4UXG - chains B and C of the 3 polymer chains in the assembly; structure by X-ray diffraction, 3.00 A resolution.

[Chain B (and C)]
Name: Large tail fiber protein P34
Organism: Enterobacteria phage T4
Notes: fragment: carboxy-terminal region, residues 894-1289; chain C of this document is another copy of the same molecule, construct and numbering; everything in this record applies to it too
UniProtKB: P18771 (VG34_BPT4); residue numbers follow UniProt; this construct covers 894-1289
Amino-acid sequence (410 residues; numbered 880 to 1289; the number before each row is that of its first residue):
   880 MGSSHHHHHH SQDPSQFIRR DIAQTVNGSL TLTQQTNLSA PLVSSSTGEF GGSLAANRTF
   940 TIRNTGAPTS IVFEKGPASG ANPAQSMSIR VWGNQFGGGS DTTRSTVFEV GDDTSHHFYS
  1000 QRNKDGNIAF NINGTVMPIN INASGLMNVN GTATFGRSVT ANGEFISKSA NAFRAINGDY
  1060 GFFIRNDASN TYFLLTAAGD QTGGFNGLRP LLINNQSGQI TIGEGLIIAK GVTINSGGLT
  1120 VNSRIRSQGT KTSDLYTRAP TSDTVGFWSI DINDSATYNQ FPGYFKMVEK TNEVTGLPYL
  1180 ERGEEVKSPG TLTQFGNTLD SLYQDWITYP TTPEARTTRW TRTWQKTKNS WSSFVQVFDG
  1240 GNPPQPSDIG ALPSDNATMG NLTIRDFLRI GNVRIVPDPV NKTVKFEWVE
Unresolved in the structure: 880-893, 1289 (chain C: 880-889, 1288-1289)
Differences from the reference sequence: expression tag (880-893)

[Chain B / chain C interface]
Pairs across the interface (464; chain B residue first):
  Phe-896(B) / Phe-896(C)  hydrophobic
  Ile-897(B) / Phe-896(C)
  Ile-897(B) / Ile-897(C)  hydrogen bond (backbone-backbone)
  Ile-897(B) / Leu-909(C)  hydrophobic
  Arg-898(B) / Ser-890(C)
  Arg-898(B) / Gln-895(C)
  Arg-898(B) / Phe-896(C)
  Arg-898(B) / Ile-897(C)
  Arg-899(B) / Ser-894(C)  hydrogen bond (side chain-backbone)
  Arg-899(B) / Gln-895(C)  hydrogen bond (backbone-backbone)
  Arg-899(B) / Phe-896(C)
  Arg-899(B) / Ile-897(C)
  Arg-899(B) / Gln-903(C)
  Arg-899(B) / Thr-904(C)  hydrogen bond (side chain-backbone)
  Arg-899(B) / Val-905(C)
  Arg-899(B) / Asn-906(C)  hydrogen bond (backbone-backbone)
  Arg-899(B) / Gly-907(C)
  Asp-900(B) / Gln-895(C)  hydrogen bond
  Asp-900(B) / Asn-906(C)
  Ile-901(B) / Gly-907(C)
  Ala-902(B) / Ser-908(C)
  Gln-903(B) / Ser-908(C)  hydrogen bond (backbone-backbone)
  Gln-903(B) / Leu-909(C)
  Gln-903(B) / Thr-910(C)  hydrogen bond (backbone-backbone)
  Thr-904(B) / Thr-910(C)
  Thr-904(B) / Thr-912(C)
  Val-905(B) / Thr-910(C)  hydrogen bond (backbone-backbone)
  Val-905(B) / Leu-911(C)  hydrophobic
  Val-905(B) / Thr-912(C)  hydrogen bond (backbone-side chain)
  Asn-906(B) / Thr-912(C)
  Asn-906(B) / Gln-913(C)
  Gly-907(B) / Gln-913(C)
  Ser-908(B) / Gln-913(C)
  Ser-908(B) / Gln-914(C)  hydrogen bond (side chain-backbone)
  Leu-909(B) / Leu-911(C)  hydrophobic
  Leu-909(B) / Gln-914(C)
  Leu-909(B) / Thr-915(C)
  Leu-909(B) / Asn-916(C)  hydrogen bond (backbone-backbone)
  Thr-910(B) / Asn-916(C)
  Leu-911(B) / Asn-916(C)  hydrogen bond (backbone-backbone)
  Leu-911(B) / Leu-917(C)  hydrophobic
  Leu-911(B) / Ser-918(C)  hydrogen bond (backbone-side chain)
  Thr-912(B) / Ser-918(C)
  Thr-912(B) / Ala-919(C)
  Gln-913(B) / Ala-919(C)
  Gln-914(B) / Ala-919(C)
  Gln-914(B) / Pro-920(C)
  Gln-914(B) / Val-922(C)
  Thr-915(B) / Leu-917(C)
  Thr-915(B) / Pro-920(C)  hydrogen bond (backbone-backbone)
  Thr-915(B) / Leu-921(C)
  Thr-915(B) / Val-922(C)  hydrogen bond (backbone-backbone)
  Asn-916(B) / Val-922(C)
  Leu-917(B) / Leu-921(C)  hydrophobic
  Leu-917(B) / Val-922(C)  hydrogen bond (backbone-backbone)
  Leu-917(B) / Ser-923(C)
  Leu-917(B) / Ser-924(C)  hydrogen bond (backbone-backbone)
  Ser-918(B) / Ser-924(C)
  Ala-919(B) / Ser-925(C)
  Pro-920(B) / Ser-925(C)
  Pro-920(B) / Thr-926(C)
  Leu-921(B) / Thr-926(C)  hydrogen bond (backbone-backbone)
  Leu-921(B) / Gly-927(C)
  Leu-921(B) / Glu-928(C)  hydrogen bond (backbone-backbone)
  Leu-921(B) / Phe-929(C)  hydrophobic
  Val-922(B) / Glu-928(C)
  Ser-923(B) / Glu-928(C)  hydrogen bond (backbone-backbone)
  Ser-923(B) / Phe-929(C)
  Ser-923(B) / Gly-930(C)  hydrogen bond (backbone-backbone)
  Ser-924(B) / Gly-930(C)
  Ser-925(B) / Phe-929(C)
  Ser-925(B) / Gly-930(C)
  Ser-925(B) / Gly-931(C)  hydrogen bond (backbone-backbone)
  Thr-926(B) / Phe-929(C)
  Thr-926(B) / Ser-932(C)
  Gly-927(B) / Phe-929(C)
  Gly-927(B) / Ser-932(C)  hydrogen bond (backbone-backbone)
  Gly-927(B) / Leu-933(C)
  Gly-927(B) / Ala-934(C)  hydrogen bond (backbone-backbone)
  Glu-928(B) / Ala-934(C)
  Phe-929(B) / Leu-921(C)  hydrophobic
  Phe-929(B) / Leu-933(C)  hydrophobic
  Phe-929(B) / Ala-934(C)  hydrogen bond (backbone-backbone)
  Phe-929(B) / Ala-935(C)
  Phe-929(B) / Asn-936(C)  hydrogen bond (backbone-backbone)
  Gly-930(B) / Asn-936(C)
  Gly-931(B) / Ala-935(C)
  Gly-931(B) / Asn-936(C)  hydrogen bond (backbone-backbone)
  Ser-932(B) / Asn-936(C)
  Ser-932(B) / Thr-938(C)
  Leu-933(B) / Leu-933(C)  hydrophobic
  Leu-933(B) / Ala-935(C)  hydrophobic
  Leu-933(B) / Thr-938(C)  hydrogen bond (backbone-backbone)
  Leu-933(B) / Phe-939(C)
  Leu-933(B) / Thr-940(C)  hydrogen bond (backbone-backbone)
  Ala-934(B) / Thr-940(C)
  Ala-934(B) / Arg-942(C)
  Ala-935(B) / Thr-940(C)  hydrogen bond (backbone-backbone)
  Ala-935(B) / Ile-941(C)
  Ala-935(B) / Arg-942(C)  hydrogen bond (backbone-backbone)
  Asn-936(B) / Arg-942(C)
  Asn-936(B) / Thr-944(C)  hydrogen bond
  Arg-937(B) / Ile-941(C)
  Arg-937(B) / Arg-942(C)  hydrogen bond (backbone-backbone)
  Arg-937(B) / Ala-946(C)
  Arg-937(B) / Thr-948(C)
  Arg-937(B) / Ser-949(C)  hydrogen bond (backbone-backbone)
  Thr-938(B) / Ile-941(C)
  Thr-938(B) / Ser-949(C)
  Phe-939(B) / Phe-939(C)  hydrophobic
  Phe-939(B) / Ser-949(C)  hydrogen bond (backbone-backbone)
  Phe-939(B) / Ile-950(C)
  Phe-939(B) / Val-951(C)  hydrogen bond (backbone-backbone)
  Thr-940(B) / Val-951(C)
  Thr-940(B) / Glu-953(C)
  Ile-941(B) / Val-951(C)  hydrogen bond (backbone-backbone)
  Ile-941(B) / Phe-952(C)  hydrophobic
  Ile-941(B) / Glu-953(C)  hydrogen bond (backbone-backbone)
  Arg-942(B) / Glu-928(C)  salt bridge
  Arg-942(B) / Glu-953(C)  salt bridge
  Asn-943(B) / Glu-953(C)  hydrogen bond (side chain-backbone)
  Asn-943(B) / Lys-954(C)  hydrogen bond (side chain-backbone)
  Asn-943(B) / Gly-955(C)
  Asn-943(B) / Pro-956(C)
  Asn-943(B) / Asn-961(C)  hydrogen bond
  Gly-945(B) / Pro-956(C)
  Gly-945(B) / Asn-961(C)
  Ala-946(B) / Asn-961(C)
  Pro-947(B) / Ala-960(C)
  Pro-947(B) / Asn-961(C)
  Thr-948(B) / Phe-952(C)
  Thr-948(B) / Glu-953(C)
  Ile-950(B) / Ile-950(C)  hydrophobic
  Ile-950(B) / Phe-952(C)  hydrophobic
  Ile-968(B) / Phe-952(C)  hydrophobic
  Arg-969(B) / Ala-960(C)
  Val-970(B) / Phe-952(C)  hydrophobic
  Val-970(B) / Pro-962(C)
  Trp-971(B) / Ala-960(C)
  Trp-971(B) / Pro-962(C)
  Gly-972(B) / Ala-960(C)  hydrogen bond (backbone-backbone)
  Gly-972(B) / Asn-961(C)
  Gly-972(B) / Pro-962(C)
  Gln-974(B) / Ala-963(C)
  Phe-975(B) / Ala-957(C)
  Phe-975(B) / Ser-958(C)
  Phe-975(B) / Gly-959(C)
  Phe-975(B) / Asn-961(C)
  Phe-975(B) / Pro-962(C)
  Phe-975(B) / Ala-963(C)  hydrophobic
  Gly-976(B) / Gly-959(C)
  Ser-984(B) / Pro-962(C)
  Ser-984(B) / Ala-963(C)  hydrogen bond (backbone-backbone)
  Thr-985(B) / Ala-963(C)  hydrogen bond (side chain-backbone)
  Thr-985(B) / Gln-964(C)  hydrogen bond (side chain-backbone)
  Thr-985(B) / Met-966(C)
  Thr-985(B) / His-996(C)
  Phe-987(B) / Met-966(C)  hydrophobic
  Phe-987(B) / Ile-968(C)  hydrophobic
  Phe-987(B) / Val-989(C)  hydrophobic
  Ser-999(B) / His-996(C)  hydrogen bond
  Ser-999(B) / Phe-997(C)
  Gln-1000(B) / His-996(C)
  Arg-1001(B) / Gln-964(C)
  Arg-1001(B) / Asp-991(C)  salt bridge
  Arg-1001(B) / Thr-993(C)
  Arg-1001(B) / Ser-994(C)  hydrogen bond
  Arg-1001(B) / His-996(C)
  Ile-1007(B) / His-995(C)
  Ile-1007(B) / His-996(C)
  Ile-1007(B) / Asn-1012(C)
  Ile-1007(B) / Gly-1013(C)
  Ile-1007(B) / Thr-1014(C)  hydrogen bond (backbone-backbone)
  Ala-1008(B) / Thr-1014(C)
  Ala-1008(B) / Met-1016(C)  hydrophobic
  Phe-1009(B) / Phe-997(C)  hydrophobic
  Phe-1009(B) / Phe-1009(C)  hydrophobic
  Phe-1009(B) / Ile-1011(C)  hydrophobic
  Phe-1009(B) / Thr-1014(C)  hydrogen bond (backbone-backbone)
  Phe-1009(B) / Val-1015(C)
  Phe-1009(B) / Met-1016(C)  hydrogen bond (backbone-backbone)
  Asn-1010(B) / Met-1016(C)
  Ile-1011(B) / Val-1015(C)  hydrophobic
  Ile-1011(B) / Met-1016(C)  hydrogen bond (backbone-backbone)
  Ile-1011(B) / Pro-1017(C)
  Ile-1011(B) / Ile-1018(C)
  Asn-1012(B) / Ile-1018(C)
  Gly-1013(B) / Pro-1017(C)
  Gly-1013(B) / Ile-1018(C)  hydrogen bond (backbone-backbone)
  Gly-1013(B) / Asn-1019(C)  hydrogen bond (backbone-backbone)
  Thr-1014(B) / Asn-1019(C)
  Val-1015(B) / Pro-1017(C)  hydrophobic
  Val-1015(B) / Asn-1019(C)  hydrogen bond (backbone-backbone)
  Val-1015(B) / Ile-1020(C)
  Val-1015(B) / Asn-1021(C)  hydrogen bond (backbone-backbone)
  Met-1016(B) / Asn-1021(C)
  Pro-1017(B) / Asn-1021(C)
  Pro-1017(B) / Ala-1022(C)
  Pro-1017(B) / Ser-1023(C)  hydrogen bond (backbone-backbone)
  Ile-1018(B) / Ala-1022(C)
  Ile-1018(B) / Ser-1023(C)  hydrogen bond (backbone-backbone)
  Ile-1018(B) / Gly-1024(C)  hydrogen bond (backbone-backbone)
  Ile-1018(B) / Leu-1025(C)
  Asn-1019(B) / Gly-1024(C)
  Asn-1019(B) / Leu-1025(C)  hydrogen bond (side chain-backbone)
  Ile-1020(B) / Ile-1020(C)  hydrophobic
  Ile-1020(B) / Ala-1022(C)  hydrophobic
  Ile-1020(B) / Leu-1025(C)  hydrogen bond (backbone-backbone)
  Ile-1020(B) / Met-1026(C)
  Ile-1020(B) / Asn-1027(C)  hydrogen bond (backbone-backbone)
  Asn-1021(B) / Asn-1027(C)  hydrogen bond
  Ala-1022(B) / Asn-1027(C)  hydrogen bond (backbone-backbone)
  Ala-1022(B) / Val-1028(C)
  Ala-1022(B) / Asn-1029(C)  hydrogen bond (backbone-backbone)
  Ser-1023(B) / Asn-1029(C)
  Gly-1024(B) / Val-1028(C)
  Gly-1024(B) / Gly-1030(C)  hydrogen bond (backbone-backbone)
  Leu-1025(B) / Thr-1031(C)
  Met-1026(B) / Met-1026(C)  hydrophobic
  Met-1026(B) / Val-1028(C)  hydrophobic
  Met-1026(B) / Thr-1031(C)  hydrogen bond (backbone-backbone)
  Met-1026(B) / Ala-1032(C)
  Met-1026(B) / Thr-1033(C)  hydrogen bond (backbone-backbone)
  Asn-1027(B) / Thr-1033(C)  hydrogen bond
  Val-1028(B) / Thr-1033(C)  hydrogen bond (backbone-backbone)
  Val-1028(B) / Phe-1034(C)
  Val-1028(B) / Gly-1035(C)  hydrogen bond (backbone-backbone)
  Asn-1029(B) / Gly-1035(C)
  Asn-1029(B) / Arg-1036(C)
  Thr-1031(B) / Ser-1037(C)
  Ala-1032(B) / Phe-1034(C)  hydrophobic
  Ala-1032(B) / Ser-1037(C)  hydrogen bond (backbone-backbone)
  Ala-1032(B) / Val-1038(C)
  Ala-1032(B) / Thr-1039(C)  hydrogen bond (backbone-backbone)
  Thr-1033(B) / Thr-1039(C)
  Phe-1034(B) / Met-1026(C)  hydrophobic
  Phe-1034(B) / Val-1038(C)  hydrophobic
  Phe-1034(B) / Thr-1039(C)  hydrogen bond (backbone-backbone)
  Phe-1034(B) / Ala-1040(C)
  Phe-1034(B) / Asn-1041(C)  hydrogen bond (backbone-backbone)
  Gly-1035(B) / Asn-1041(C)
  Arg-1036(B) / Ala-1040(C)
  Arg-1036(B) / Gly-1042(C)  hydrogen bond (backbone-backbone)
  Ser-1037(B) / Glu-1043(C)
  Val-1038(B) / Glu-1043(C)  hydrogen bond (backbone-backbone)
  Val-1038(B) / Phe-1044(C)
  Val-1038(B) / Ile-1045(C)  hydrogen bond (backbone-backbone)
  Thr-1039(B) / Ile-1045(C)
  Ala-1040(B) / Ile-1045(C)  hydrogen bond (backbone-backbone)
  Ala-1040(B) / Ser-1046(C)
  Ala-1040(B) / Lys-1047(C)  hydrogen bond (backbone-backbone)
  Asn-1041(B) / Lys-1047(C)
  Asn-1041(B) / Ser-1048(C)
  Gly-1042(B) / Ser-1046(C)  hydrogen bond (backbone-side chain)
  Gly-1042(B) / Ser-1048(C)
  Glu-1043(B) / Asn-1050(C)
  Glu-1043(B) / Ala-1051(C)
  Glu-1043(B) / Arg-1053(C)  salt bridge
  Phe-1044(B) / Phe-1044(C)  hydrophobic
  Phe-1044(B) / Ile-1045(C)
  Phe-1044(B) / Ser-1046(C)
  Phe-1044(B) / Ala-1051(C)  hydrogen bond (backbone-backbone)
  Phe-1044(B) / Phe-1052(C)
  Phe-1044(B) / Arg-1053(C)  hydrogen bond (backbone-backbone)
  Ile-1045(B) / Arg-1053(C)
  Ile-1045(B) / Ile-1055(C)  hydrophobic
  Ser-1046(B) / Arg-1053(C)  hydrogen bond (backbone-backbone)
  Ser-1046(B) / Ala-1054(C)
  Ser-1046(B) / Ile-1055(C)  hydrogen bond (backbone-backbone)
  Lys-1047(B) / Ile-1055(C)
  Ala-1049(B) / Asn-1056(C)
  Ala-1051(B) / Ala-1054(C)  hydrophobic
  Phe-1052(B) / Phe-1052(C)  hydrophobic
  Phe-1052(B) / Arg-1053(C)
  Phe-1052(B) / Ala-1054(C)
  Asn-1065(B) / Ala-1054(C)  hydrogen bond (side chain-backbone)
  Asn-1065(B) / Asn-1056(C)  hydrogen bond (backbone-side chain)
  Asn-1065(B) / Tyr-1059(C)  hydrogen bond (side chain-backbone)
  Asn-1065(B) / Phe-1061(C)
  Ala-1067(B) / Asn-1056(C)
  Ala-1067(B) / Gly-1057(C)
  Ala-1067(B) / Tyr-1059(C)
  Thr-1070(B) / Phe-1061(C)
  Phe-1072(B) / Phe-1072(C)  hydrophobic
  Ile-1092(B) / Phe-1061(C)  hydrophobic
  Ile-1092(B) / Pro-1089(C)  hydrophobic
  Asn-1093(B) / Leu-1074(C)
  Asn-1094(B) / Tyr-1059(C)
  Asn-1094(B) / Leu-1074(C)
  Gln-1095(B) / Tyr-1059(C)
  Gln-1095(B) / Leu-1087(C)
  Ser-1096(B) / Leu-1087(C)
  Ser-1096(B) / Glu-1103(C)
  Gly-1097(B) / Leu-1087(C)
  Gly-1097(B) / Pro-1089(C)
  Gly-1097(B) / Glu-1103(C)
  Gln-1098(B) / Glu-1103(C)
  Gln-1098(B) / Gly-1104(C)
  Gln-1098(B) / Ile-1106(C)
  Ile-1099(B) / Pro-1089(C)
  Ile-1099(B) / Leu-1090(C)  hydrophobic
  Ile-1099(B) / Gly-1104(C)  hydrogen bond (backbone-backbone)
  Ile-1099(B) / Leu-1105(C)
  Ile-1099(B) / Ile-1106(C)  hydrogen bond (backbone-backbone)
  Thr-1100(B) / Ile-1106(C)
  Ile-1101(B) / Ile-1106(C)  hydrogen bond (backbone-backbone)
  Ile-1101(B) / Ile-1107(C)
  Ile-1101(B) / Ala-1108(C)  hydrogen bond (backbone-backbone)
  Gly-1102(B) / Ala-1108(C)
  Gly-1102(B) / Lys-1109(C)
  Glu-1103(B) / Ala-1108(C)
  Glu-1103(B) / Lys-1109(C)  salt bridge
  Gly-1104(B) / Ala-1108(C)  hydrogen bond (backbone-backbone)
  Gly-1104(B) / Lys-1109(C)
  Gly-1104(B) / Gly-1110(C)
  Leu-1105(B) / Ile-1107(C)  hydrophobic
  Leu-1105(B) / Gly-1110(C)  hydrogen bond (backbone-backbone)
  Leu-1105(B) / Val-1111(C)
  Leu-1105(B) / Thr-1112(C)  hydrogen bond (backbone-backbone)
  Ile-1106(B) / Thr-1112(C)
  Ile-1106(B) / Asn-1114(C)
  Ile-1107(B) / Val-1111(C)  hydrophobic
  Ile-1107(B) / Thr-1112(C)  hydrogen bond (backbone-backbone)
  Ile-1107(B) / Ile-1113(C)
  Ile-1107(B) / Asn-1114(C)  hydrogen bond (backbone-backbone)
  Ala-1108(B) / Ser-1115(C)
  Lys-1109(B) / Ser-1115(C)  hydrogen bond (backbone-side chain)
  Gly-1110(B) / Ser-1115(C)  hydrogen bond (backbone-backbone)
  Gly-1110(B) / Gly-1116(C)
  Gly-1110(B) / Gly-1117(C)
  Val-1111(B) / Ile-1113(C)  hydrophobic
  Val-1111(B) / Gly-1117(C)  hydrogen bond (backbone-backbone)
  Val-1111(B) / Leu-1118(C)
  Val-1111(B) / Thr-1119(C)  hydrogen bond (backbone-backbone)
  Thr-1112(B) / Thr-1119(C)
  Ile-1113(B) / Thr-1119(C)  hydrogen bond (backbone-backbone)
  Ile-1113(B) / Val-1120(C)
  Ile-1113(B) / Asn-1121(C)  hydrogen bond (backbone-backbone)
  Asn-1114(B) / Asn-1121(C)
  Ser-1115(B) / Asn-1121(C)
  Gly-1116(B) / Asn-1121(C)  hydrogen bond (backbone-backbone)
  Gly-1117(B) / Val-1120(C)
  Gly-1117(B) / Asn-1121(C)  hydrogen bond (backbone-backbone)
  Gly-1117(B) / Ser-1122(C)
  Gly-1117(B) / Arg-1123(C)
  Leu-1118(B) / Leu-1118(C)  hydrophobic
  Leu-1118(B) / Val-1120(C)
  Leu-1118(B) / Arg-1123(C)  hydrogen bond (backbone-backbone)
  Leu-1118(B) / Ile-1124(C)
  Leu-1118(B) / Arg-1125(C)  hydrogen bond (backbone-backbone)
  Thr-1119(B) / Arg-1125(C)  hydrogen bond
  Thr-1119(B) / Gln-1127(C)
  Val-1120(B) / Arg-1125(C)  hydrogen bond (backbone-backbone)
  Val-1120(B) / Ser-1126(C)
  Val-1120(B) / Gln-1127(C)  hydrogen bond (backbone-backbone)
  Asn-1121(B) / Gln-1127(C)
  Ser-1122(B) / Gln-1127(C)
  Ser-1122(B) / Gly-1128(C)
  Ser-1122(B) / Thr-1129(C)
  Ser-1122(B) / Trp-1147(C)
  Arg-1123(B) / Ser-1126(C)
  Arg-1123(B) / Ser-1141(C)  hydrogen bond (side chain-backbone)
  Arg-1123(B) / Asp-1142(C)  hydrogen bond (side chain-backbone)
  Arg-1123(B) / Val-1144(C)  hydrogen bond (side chain-backbone)
  Arg-1123(B) / Phe-1146(C)
  Arg-1123(B) / Trp-1147(C)
  Ile-1124(B) / Ile-1124(C)  hydrophobic
  Ile-1124(B) / Ser-1126(C)
  Ile-1124(B) / Gly-1145(C)
  Ile-1124(B) / Phe-1146(C)  hydrogen bond (backbone-backbone)
  Arg-1125(B) / Asn-1196(C)
  Ser-1126(B) / Asn-1196(C)  hydrogen bond (backbone-side chain)
  Gln-1127(B) / Asn-1196(C)
  Phe-1146(B) / Phe-1146(C)  hydrophobic
  Ser-1148(B) / Gly-1195(C)
  Ser-1148(B) / Asn-1196(C)  hydrogen bond (backbone-side chain)
  Asp-1150(B) / Thr-1197(C)
  Asp-1150(B) / Asp-1199(C)
  Asp-1150(B) / Ser-1200(C)
  Val-1173(B) / Thr-1257(C)
  Val-1173(B) / Met-1258(C)
  Val-1173(B) / Gly-1259(C)
  Leu-1176(B) / Ser-1246(C)
  Pro-1177(B) / Ser-1246(C)
  Tyr-1178(B) / Ser-1246(C)
  Tyr-1178(B) / Asp-1247(C)
  Tyr-1178(B) / Ile-1248(C)
  Tyr-1178(B) / Gly-1249(C)
  Thr-1190(B) / Ser-1200(C)  hydrogen bond
  Thr-1190(B) / Leu-1201(C)
  Thr-1190(B) / Tyr-1202(C)
  Thr-1192(B) / Tyr-1202(C)  hydrogen bond
  Phe-1194(B) / Phe-1194(C)  hydrophobic
  Ile-1206(B) / Tyr-1202(C)  hydrophobic
  Ile-1206(B) / Thr-1222(C)
  Thr-1207(B) / Thr-1222(C)
  Tyr-1208(B) / Asp-1199(C)
  Tyr-1208(B) / Thr-1222(C)
  Pro-1209(B) / Gln-1224(C)
  Pro-1209(B) / Thr-1226(C)  hydrogen bond (backbone-side chain)
  Thr-1210(B) / Thr-1226(C)
  Thr-1211(B) / Lys-1227(C)
  Pro-1212(B) / Lys-1227(C)  hydrogen bond (backbone-side chain)
  Ala-1214(B) / Lys-1227(C)  hydrogen bond (backbone-side chain)
  Thr-1216(B) / Thr-1222(C)  hydrogen bond
  Thr-1216(B) / Ser-1231(C)
  Arg-1218(B) / Tyr-1202(C)
  Arg-1218(B) / Gln-1203(C)  hydrogen bond (side chain-backbone)
  Arg-1218(B) / Asp-1204(C)  salt bridge
  Arg-1218(B) / Thr-1220(C)
  Arg-1218(B) / Arg-1221(C)  hydrogen bond (side chain-backbone)
  Phe-1237(B) / Phe-1237(C)  hydrogen bond (backbone-backbone)
  Asp-1238(B) / Val-1234(C)
  Asp-1238(B) / Gln-1235(C)
  Asp-1238(B) / Phe-1237(C)
  Gly-1239(B) / Val-1234(C)
  Gly-1239(B) / Gln-1235(C)  hydrogen bond (backbone-backbone)
  Gly-1239(B) / Phe-1237(C)
  Gly-1240(B) / Val-1234(C)
  Pro-1242(B) / Asp-1247(C)
  Pro-1243(B) / Ile-1248(C)
  Pro-1245(B) / Ile-1248(C)
  Pro-1245(B) / Gly-1249(C)
  Ile-1248(B) / Ile-1248(C)  hydrophobic
  Leu-1251(B) / Ala-1250(C)
  Leu-1251(B) / Leu-1251(C)  hydrogen bond (backbone-backbone)
  Pro-1252(B) / Gly-1249(C)
  Pro-1252(B) / Leu-1251(C)
  Ser-1253(B) / Gly-1249(C)  hydrogen bond (backbone-backbone)
  Ser-1253(B) / Ala-1250(C)
  Ser-1253(B) / Leu-1251(C)
  Ser-1253(B) / Met-1258(C)
  Asp-1254(B) / Gly-1259(C)
  Asp-1254(B) / Asn-1260(C)
  Asn-1255(B) / Asn-1260(C)  hydrogen bond
  Ala-1256(B) / Asn-1260(C)
  Ala-1256(B) / Leu-1261(C)
  Ala-1256(B) / Thr-1262(C)  hydrogen bond (backbone-backbone)
  Thr-1257(B) / Thr-1262(C)
  Thr-1257(B) / Arg-1264(C)
  Met-1258(B) / Thr-1262(C)  hydrogen bond (backbone-backbone)
  Met-1258(B) / Ile-1263(C)
  Met-1258(B) / Arg-1264(C)  hydrogen bond (backbone-backbone)
  Gly-1259(B) / Ile-1263(C)
  Gly-1259(B) / Arg-1264(C)
  Gly-1259(B) / Asp-1265(C)  hydrogen bond (backbone-backbone)
  Gly-1259(B) / Phe-1266(C)
  Asn-1260(B) / Phe-1266(C)
  Leu-1261(B) / Leu-1261(C)  hydrophobic
  Leu-1261(B) / Phe-1266(C)  hydrogen bond (backbone-backbone)
  Leu-1261(B) / Leu-1267(C)
  Leu-1261(B) / Arg-1268(C)  hydrogen bond (backbone-backbone)
  Thr-1262(B) / Arg-1268(C)
  Ile-1263(B) / Arg-1268(C)  hydrogen bond (backbone-backbone)
  Ile-1263(B) / Ile-1269(C)
  Ile-1263(B) / Gly-1270(C)  hydrogen bond (backbone-backbone)
  Arg-1264(B) / Val-1173(C)
  Leu-1267(B) / Leu-1267(C)  hydrophobic
  Ile-1274(B) / Ile-1269(C)  hydrophobic
  Pro-1276(B) / Ile-1269(C)  hydrophobic
  Pro-1276(B) / Gly-1270(C)
  Lys-1281(B) / Trp-1287(C)
  Thr-1282(B) / Trp-1287(C)
  Val-1283(B) / Val-1272(C)  hydrophobic
Also at the interface, not in a pair above, chain B (209 interface residues in all): Thr-944, Ser-949, Gly-1030, Ser-1048, Ile-1063, Asp-1066, Leu-1090, Ile-1149, Leu-1179, Ala-1250, Asn-1280
Also at the interface, not in a pair above, chain C (214 interface residues in all): Arg-937, Pro-947, Gly-1060, Phe-1062, Ile-1063, Ile-1101, Thr-1143, Glu-1172, Trp-1223, Val-1236, Pro-1243, Asn-1271

[Summary]
209 residues of chain B face 214 of chain C across their interface, with 137 hydrogen bonds and 6 salt
bridges. Polar contacts include Arg-942(B)/Glu-928(C), Arg-942(B)/Glu-953(C) and Arg-1001(B)/Asp-991(C).
Both chains are Large tail fiber protein P34 (Enterobacteria phage T4). Entry 4UXG (Crystal structure of the
carboxy-terminal region of the bacteriophage T4 proximal long tail fibre protein gp34 ...) was determined by
X-ray diffraction together with 5NXF, 5NXH, 4UXF and 4UXE from the same study.
